Entry 8UR4 (X-ray diffraction, 2.55 A resolution); this record covers chains A and C of the 3 polymer chains in the assembly.

[Chain A (and C)]
Name: Macrophage migration inhibitory factor
Organism: Trichomonas vaginalis G3
Notes: chain C of this document is another copy of the same molecule, construct and numbering; everything in this record applies to it too
Reference sequence: A2DXT4 (A2DXT4_TRIV3); residues 14-128 here correspond to UniProt positions 1-115 (UniProt number = residue number - 13)
Chain sequence (136 residues; row label = number of the first residue in the row; numbers below 1 keep their minus sign (Met-7 is residue -7)):
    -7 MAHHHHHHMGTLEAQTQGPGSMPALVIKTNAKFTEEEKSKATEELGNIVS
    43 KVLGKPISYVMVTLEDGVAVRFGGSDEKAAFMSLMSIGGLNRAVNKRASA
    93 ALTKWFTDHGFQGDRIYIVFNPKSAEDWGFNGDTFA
Unresolved in the structure: -7 to 12, 115-118, 128 (chain C: -7 to 12, 128)
Sequence notes: expression tag (-7 to 13)

[Chain A / chain C interface]
Pairs across the interface (60; chain A residue first):
  Lys20(A) - Val18(C)
  Lys20(A) - Lys20(C)
  Lys20(A) - Thr55(C)
  Lys20(A) - Glu57(C)  salt bridge
  Glu57(A) - Glu57(C)
  Val60(A) - Thr55(C)
  Val60(A) - Leu56(C)
  Val60(A) - Glu57(C)
  Ala61(A) - Lys30(C)
  Ala61(A) - Val54(C)
  Ala61(A) - Thr55(C)
  Ala61(A) - Leu56(C)  hydrogen bond (backbone-backbone)
  Val62(A) - Met53(C)  hydrophobic
  Val62(A) - Val54(C)
  Arg63(A) - Ser31(C)  hydrogen bond
  Arg63(A) - Thr34(C)  hydrogen bond
  Arg63(A) - Glu35(C)
  Arg63(A) - Val52(C)
  Arg63(A) - Met53(C)
  Arg63(A) - Val54(C)  hydrogen bond (backbone-backbone)
  Phe64(A) - Met14(C)  hydrophobic
  Phe64(A) - Val52(C)
  Phe64(A) - Met53(C)  hydrophobic
  Phe64(A) - Phe122(C)  hydrophobic
  Gly65(A) - Ile49(C)
  Gly65(A) - Ser50(C)
  Gly65(A) - Val52(C)  hydrogen bond (backbone-backbone)
  Gly66(A) - Ile49(C)
  Phe73(A) - Ala16(C)  hydrophobic
  Phe73(A) - Met77(C)  hydrophobic
  Arg84(A) - Glu118(C)  salt bridge
  Asn87(A) - Glu118(C)  hydrogen bond (side chain-backbone)
  Asn87(A) - Asp119(C)  hydrogen bond
  Asn87(A) - Thr126(C)
  Lys88(A) - Asp125(C)
  Lys88(A) - Thr126(C)
  Ser91(A) - Gly121(C)
  Ser91(A) - Gly124(C)
  Ser91(A) - Asp125(C)
  Ser91(A) - Thr126(C)
  Ala92(A) - Gly124(C)
  Thr95(A) - Gly124(C)
  Gly105(A) - Asn123(C)  hydrogen bond (backbone-backbone)
  Asp106(A) - Phe122(C)
  Ile108(A) - Phe122(C)
  Tyr109(A) - Met14(C)  hydrogen bond (side chain-backbone)
  Tyr109(A) - Pro15(C)  hydrogen bond (side chain-backbone)
  Tyr109(A) - Ala16(C)  hydrophobic
  Tyr109(A) - Met53(C)  hydrophobic
  Tyr109(A) - Trp120(C)  hydrogen bond
  Tyr109(A) - Gly121(C)
  Ile110(A) - Trp120(C)
  Ile110(A) - Gly121(C)  hydrogen bond (backbone-backbone)
  Val111(A) - Asp119(C)
  Val111(A) - Trp120(C)  hydrophobic
  Phe112(A) - Lys115(C)
  Phe112(A) - Asp119(C)  hydrogen bond (backbone-backbone)
  Phe112(A) - Trp120(C)
  Asn113(A) - Lys115(C)  hydrogen bond
  Pro114(A) - Lys115(C)
Other interface residues (no listed pair), chain A (27 interface residues in all): Asp68, Ala72
Other interface residues (no listed pair), chain C (29 interface residues in all): Tyr51

[In short]
27 residues of chain A and 29 residues of chain C are in contact, with 14 hydrogen bonds and 2 salt bridges.
Polar contacts include Lys20(A)-Glu57(C), Arg84(A)-Glu118(C) and Arg63(A)-Ser31(C).
Chain A and chain C are both Macrophage migration inhibitory factor (Trichomonas vaginalis G3); the structure,
Crystal Structure of macrophage migration inhibitory factor (MIF) from Trichomonas vaginalis (I4122 form), was
determined by X-ray diffraction together with 8UZ4 and 8UR2 from the same study.
